PDB entry 4KQR | X-ray diffraction, 2.01 A resolution | chain A

[Chain A]
Molecule: Penicillin-binding protein 3
From: Pseudomonas aeruginosa
UniProtKB: G3XD46 (G3XD46_PSEAE); residue numbers follow UniProt; this construct covers 35-579
Chain sequence (564 residues; each row starts with the number of its first residue):
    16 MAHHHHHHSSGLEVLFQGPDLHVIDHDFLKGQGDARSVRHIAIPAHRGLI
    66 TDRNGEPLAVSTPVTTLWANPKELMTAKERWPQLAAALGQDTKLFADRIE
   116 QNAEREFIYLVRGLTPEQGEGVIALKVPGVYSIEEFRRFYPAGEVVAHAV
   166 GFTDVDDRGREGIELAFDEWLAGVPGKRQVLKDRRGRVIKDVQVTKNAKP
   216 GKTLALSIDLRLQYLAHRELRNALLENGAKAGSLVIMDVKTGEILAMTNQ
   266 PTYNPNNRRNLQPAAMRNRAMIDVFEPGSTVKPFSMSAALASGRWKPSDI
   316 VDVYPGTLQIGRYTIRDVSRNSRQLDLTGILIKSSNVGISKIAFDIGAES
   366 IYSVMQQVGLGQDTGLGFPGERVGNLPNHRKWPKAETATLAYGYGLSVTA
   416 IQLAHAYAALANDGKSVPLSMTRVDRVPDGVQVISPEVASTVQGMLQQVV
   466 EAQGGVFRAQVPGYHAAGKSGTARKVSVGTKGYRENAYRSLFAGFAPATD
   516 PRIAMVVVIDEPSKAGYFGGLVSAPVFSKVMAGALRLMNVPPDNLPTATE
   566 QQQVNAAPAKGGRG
Unresolved in the structure: 16-50, 571-579
Differences from the reference sequence: expression tag (16-34)
Curated features (UniProtKB/Swiss-Prot):
  - active site: S294 (Acyl-ester intermediate)
Ligand contacts: (5S)-Penicilloic Acid (VPP; (2S,4S)-2-[(R)-carboxy{[(2R)-2-{[(4-ethyl-2,3-dioxopiperazin-1-yl)carbonyl]amino}-2-phenylacetyl]amino}methyl]-5,5-dimethyl-1,3-thiazolidine-4-carboxylic acid): S294, K297, V333, S349, N351, T404, Y407, Y409, S485, G486, T487, A488, R489, Y498, Y503, Y532, F533, G534, G535

[Summary]
Bound to chain A: (5S)-Penicilloic Acid. Curated annotation (UniProt) lists active-site residue S294.
Chain A is Penicillin-binding protein 3 (Pseudomonas aeruginosa); the structure, CRYSTAL STRUCTURE OF
PENICILLIN-BINDING PROTEIN 3 FROM PSEUDOMONAS AERUGINOSA IN COMPLEX WITH (5S)-Penicilloic Acid, was determined
by X-ray diffraction together with 4KQO and 4KQQ from the same study.
